Entry 1A4S (X-ray diffraction, 2.10 A resolution); this record covers chains C and D of the 4 polymer chains in the assembly.

[Chain C (and D)]
Name: Betaine aldehyde dehydrogenase
From: Gadus callarias
Notes: EC 1.2.1.8; chain D of this document is another copy of the same molecule, construct and numbering; everything in this record applies to it too
Reference sequence: P56533 (BADH_GADCA); numbering as in UniProt (aligned over 1-503)
Amino-acid sequence (503 residues; numbered 1 to 503; the number before each row is that of its first residue):
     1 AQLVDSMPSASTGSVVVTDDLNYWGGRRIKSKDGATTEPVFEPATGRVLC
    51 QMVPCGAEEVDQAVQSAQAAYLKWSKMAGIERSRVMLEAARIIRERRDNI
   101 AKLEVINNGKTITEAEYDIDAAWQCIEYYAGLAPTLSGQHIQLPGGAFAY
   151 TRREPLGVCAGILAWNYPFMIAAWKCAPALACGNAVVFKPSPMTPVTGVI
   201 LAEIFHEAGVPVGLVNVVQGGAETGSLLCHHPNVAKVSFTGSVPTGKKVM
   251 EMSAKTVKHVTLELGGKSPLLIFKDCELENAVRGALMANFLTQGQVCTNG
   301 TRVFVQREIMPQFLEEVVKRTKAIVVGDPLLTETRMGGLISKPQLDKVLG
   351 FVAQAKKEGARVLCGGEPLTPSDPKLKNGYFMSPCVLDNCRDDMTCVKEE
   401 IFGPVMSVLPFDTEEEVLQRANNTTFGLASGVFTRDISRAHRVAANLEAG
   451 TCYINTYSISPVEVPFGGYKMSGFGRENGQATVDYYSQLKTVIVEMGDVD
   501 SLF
Curated features (UniProtKB/Swiss-Prot):
  - active site: Glu263 (Proton acceptor), Cys297 (Nucleophile)
  - binding site (NAD(+)): Lys189, Gly241 to Thr245, Glu400
  - site: Asn166 (Transition state stabilizer)

[Interface between chain C and chain D]
Contacting residue pairs (138):
  Glu114(C) with Leu502(D)
  Gln139(C) with Gln480(D), hydrogen bond
  Ile141(C) with Glu463(D); Val464(D), hydrophobic
  Leu143(C) with Pro461(D), hydrophobic; Glu463(D)
  Pro144(C) with Glu463(D)
  Ala149(C) with Val464(D), hydrophobic
  Tyr150(C) with His441(D), hydrogen bond
  Arg152(C) with Ala445(D)
  Glu154(C) with Ala445(D); Tyr469(D), hydrogen bond
  Lys247(C) with Ala254(D); Lys255(D), hydrogen bond (side chain-backbone); Val257(D)
  Met250(C) with Met250(D); Ala254(D), hydrophobic; Lys258(D); Val260(D), hydrophobic
  Glu251(C) with Glu251(D); Ala254(D)
  Ala254(C) with Lys247(D); Met250(D), hydrophobic; Glu251(D)
  Lys255(C) with Lys247(D), hydrogen bond (backbone-side chain)
  Thr256(C) with Met471(D)
  Val257(C) with Lys470(D); Met471(D), hydrophobic; Gly473(D); Phe474(D)
  Lys258(C) with Met250(D); Phe474(D)
  Val260(C) with Met250(D), hydrophobic
  Asn280(C) with Asp498(D), hydrogen bond; Val499(D), hydrogen bond (side chain-backbone)
  Arg283(C) with Asp498(D); Val499(D), hydrogen bond (side chain-backbone); Ser501(D)
  Leu286(C) with Phe503(D), hydrophobic
  Met287(C) with Asp500(D); Ser501(D); Leu502(D); Phe503(D), hydrophobic
  Phe290(C) with Phe503(D)
  Leu291(C) with Leu502(D), hydrophobic; Phe503(D), hydrophobic
  Arg320(C) with Phe503(D), hydrogen bond (side chain-backbone)
  Ile324(C) with Phe503(D), hydrophobic
  Arg335(C) with Leu502(D), hydrogen bond (side chain-backbone); Phe503(D)
  His441(C) with Tyr150(D), hydrogen bond
  Ala444(C) with Lys490(D), hydrogen bond (backbone-side chain)
  Ala445(C) with Arg152(D); Glu154(D); Lys490(D), hydrogen bond (backbone-side chain)
  Leu447(C) with Lys490(D), hydrogen bond (backbone-side chain)
  Ala449(C) with Lys490(D)
  Gly450(C) with Lys490(D); Thr491(D), hydrogen bond (backbone-backbone)
  Thr451(C) with Thr491(D)
  Cys452(C) with Thr491(D), hydrogen bond (backbone-backbone); Val492(D); Ile493(D), hydrogen bond (backbone-backbone)
  Tyr453(C) with Ile493(D)
  Ile454(C) with Val492(D), hydrophobic; Ile493(D), hydrogen bond (backbone-backbone); Val494(D); Glu495(D), hydrogen bond (backbone-backbone)
  Asn455(C) with Glu495(D); Val499(D)
  Thr456(C) with Glu495(D)
  Ile459(C) with Ile493(D)
  Pro461(C) with Leu143(D), hydrophobic; Ile493(D)
  Glu463(C) with Ile141(D); Leu143(D); Pro144(D)
  Val464(C) with Ile141(D), hydrophobic; Ala149(D), hydrophobic; Thr491(D)
  Pro465(C) with Thr491(D), hydrogen bond (backbone-side chain)
  Tyr469(C) with Glu154(D), hydrogen bond; Gln488(D); Leu489(D); Lys490(D)
  Lys470(C) with Val257(D)
  Met471(C) with Thr256(D); Val257(D), hydrophobic
  Phe474(C) with Val257(D); Lys258(D); His259(D)
  Arg476(C) with Leu489(D), hydrogen bond (side chain-backbone)
  Gln480(C) with Gln139(D), hydrogen bond
  Gln488(C) with Tyr469(D)
  Leu489(C) with Gly450(D); Tyr469(D); Arg476(D), hydrogen bond (backbone-side chain)
  Lys490(C) with Ala444(D), hydrogen bond (side chain-backbone); Ala445(D), hydrogen bond (side chain-backbone); Leu447(D), hydrogen bond (side chain-backbone); Ala449(D); Gly450(D); Tyr469(D)
  Thr491(C) with Gly450(D), hydrogen bond (backbone-backbone); Thr451(D); Cys452(D), hydrogen bond (backbone-backbone); Val464(D); Pro465(D), hydrogen bond (side chain-backbone)
  Val492(C) with Cys452(D); Ile454(D), hydrophobic
  Ile493(C) with Cys452(D), hydrogen bond (backbone-backbone); Tyr453(D); Ile454(D), hydrogen bond (backbone-backbone); Ile459(D); Pro461(D)
  Val494(C) with Ile454(D)
  Glu495(C) with Ile454(D), hydrogen bond (backbone-backbone); Asn455(D); Thr456(D)
  Asp498(C) with Asn280(D), hydrogen bond
  Val499(C) with Asn280(D), hydrogen bond (backbone-side chain); Arg283(D), hydrogen bond (backbone-side chain); Phe433(D), hydrophobic; Asn455(D); Thr456(D)
  Asp500(C) with Met287(D)
  Ser501(C) with Arg283(D); Met287(D)
  Leu502(C) with Met287(D); Leu291(D), hydrophobic; Arg335(D), hydrogen bond (backbone-side chain)
  Phe503(C) with Leu286(D), hydrophobic; Met287(D), hydrophobic; Phe290(D); Leu291(D), hydrophobic; Arg320(D), hydrogen bond (backbone-side chain); Ile324(D), hydrophobic; Arg335(D)
Interface residues without a listed pair, chain C (78 interface residues in all): Thr113, Thr151, Ser253, His259, Leu262, Leu264, Glu277, Gly284, Phe433, Asn446, Gly473, Ala481, Asp484, Gly497
Interface residues without a listed pair, chain D (79 interface residues in all): Lys76, Thr113, Glu114, Thr151, Ser253, Leu262, Leu264, Glu277, Gly284, Asn446, Ala481, Asp484, Gly497

[Summary]
The interface between chain C and chain D involves 78 residues on one side and 79 on the other, with 38
hydrogen bonds. Polar contacts include Gln139(C)-Gln480(D), Tyr150(C)-His441(D) and Glu154(C)-Tyr469(D).
UniProt lists active-site residues Glu263(C) and Cys297(C) and 7 NAD+-binding residues on chain C.
Both chains are Betaine aldehyde dehydrogenase (Gadus callarias). Entry 1A4S (Betaine aldehyde dehydrogenase
from cod liver) was determined by X-ray diffraction (same publication as 1BPW).
